PDB entry 3EDQ | X-ray diffraction, 1.61 A resolution | chains D and F of the 6 polymer chains in the assembly

== Chain D ==
Protein: Caspase-3
Organism: Homo sapiens
Notes: EC 3.4.22.56
UniProtKB: P42574 (CASP3_HUMAN); residue numbers follow UniProt; this construct covers 176-277
Amino-acid sequence (108 residues; numbered 176 to 283; the number before each row is that of its first residue):
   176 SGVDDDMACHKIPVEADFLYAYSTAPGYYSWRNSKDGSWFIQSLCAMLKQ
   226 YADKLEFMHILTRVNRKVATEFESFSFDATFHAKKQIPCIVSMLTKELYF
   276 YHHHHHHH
Unresolved in the structure: 176-185, 279-283
Construct notes: expression tag (278-283)
Curated features (UniProtKB/Swiss-Prot):
  - modified residue: Arg-207 (Microbial infection: ADP-riboxanated arginine)
  - mutagenesis: Arg-207 (R207A: Abolished ADP-riboxanation by C.violaceum CopC)
What the authors report for this chain:
  - binding site for AC-LDESD-CHO peptide: Tyr-204, Trp-206, Arg-207, Ser-209, Phe-250, Phe-252
  - specificity-determining residues: Ser-209, Phe-250, Phe-252

== Chain F ==
Protein: AC-LDESD-CHO peptide
Amino-acid sequence (6 residues; row label = number of the first residue in the row):
     1 XLDESD
Modified / non-standard residues: ACE (acetyl group) at position 1; Asp-6 (aspartic aldehyde; ASA)

== Chain D / chain F interface ==
Pairs across the interface (23; chain D residue first):
  Tyr-204(D) with Ser-5(F)
  Ser-205(D) with Glu-4(F); Ser-5(F); Asp-6(F), hydrogen bond (backbone-backbone)
  Trp-206(D) with Asp-3(F); Glu-4(F); Ser-5(F)
  Arg-207(D) with Leu-2(F); Asp-3(F); Glu-4(F), salt bridge; Ser-5(F), hydrogen bond (side chain-backbone); Asp-6(F)
  Asn-208(D) with ACE_1(F); Leu-2(F); Asp-3(F), hydrogen bond
  Ser-209(D) with ACE_1(F); Leu-2(F), hydrogen bond (side chain-backbone)
  Trp-214(D) with Asp-3(F), hydrogen bond
  Glu-248(D) with Asp-3(F)
  Ser-249(D) with Asp-3(F)
  Phe-250(D) with Leu-2(F), hydrophobic; Asp-3(F), hydrogen bond (backbone-side chain)
  Phe-252(D) with Leu-2(F), hydrophobic

== Overview ==
11 residues of chain D and 6 residues of chain F are in contact; the contacts include 6 hydrogen bonds and 1
salt bridge. Polar pairs include Arg-207(D)/Glu-4(F), Arg-207(D)/Ser-5(F) and Asn-208(D)/Asp-3(F). From the
paper: a binding site for AC-LDESD-CHO peptide at Tyr-204(D), Trp-206(D) and Arg-207(D) among others;
specificity determinants Ser-209(D), Phe-250(D) and Phe-252(D).
Here chain D is Caspase-3 (Homo sapiens) and chain F is AC-LDESD-CHO peptide. Entry 3EDQ (Crystal structure of
Caspase-3 with inhibitor AC-LDESD-CHO) was determined by X-ray diffraction together with 3EDR from the same
study.
